PDB entry 1HBR | X-ray diffraction, 2.30 A resolution | chains A and D of the 4 polymer chains in the assembly

[Chain A]
Protein: Protein (hemoglobin D)
Organism: Gallus gallus
UniProtKB: P02001 (HBAD_CHICK); numbering as in UniProt (aligned over 1-141)
Sequence (141 residues; numbered 1 to 141; the number before each row is that of its first residue):
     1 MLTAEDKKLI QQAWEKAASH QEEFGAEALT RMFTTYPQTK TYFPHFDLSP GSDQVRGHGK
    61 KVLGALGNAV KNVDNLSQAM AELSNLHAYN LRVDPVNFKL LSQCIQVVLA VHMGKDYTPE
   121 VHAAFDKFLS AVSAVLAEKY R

[Chain D]
Protein: Protein (hemoglobin D)
Organism: Gallus gallus
UniProtKB: P02112 (HBB_CHICK); residue numbers follow UniProt; this construct covers 1-146
Sequence (146 residues; numbered 1 to 146; the number before each row is that of its first residue):
     1 VHWTAEEKQL ITGLWGKVNV AECGAEALAR LLIVYPWTQR FFASFGNLSS PTAILGNPMV
    61 RAHGKKVLTS FGDAVKNLDN IKNTFSQLSE LHCDKLHVDP ENFRLLGDIL IIVLAAHFSK
   121 DFTPECQAAW QKLVRVVAHA LARKYH
Swiss-Prot annotation at these positions:
  - natural variant: Ser70 (T70S: this construct carries the variant)

[Interface between chain A and chain D]
Residue-residue contacts (16):
  Thr41(A) - Arg40(D)
  Thr41(A) - His97(D)
  Tyr42(A) - Arg40(D)
  Leu91(A) - Arg40(D)
  Arg92(A) - Pro36(D)
  Arg92(A) - Trp37(D)
  Arg92(A) - Gln39(D)  hydrogen bond
  Arg92(A) - Arg40(D)
  Asp94(A) - Trp37(D)
  Asp94(A) - Asp99(D)
  Asp94(A) - Asn102(D)  hydrogen bond
  Pro95(A) - Trp37(D)
  Val96(A) - Asp99(D)
  Val96(A) - Glu101(D)
  Tyr140(A) - Trp37(D)  hydrophobic
  Arg141(A) - Pro36(D)
Other interface residues (no listed pair), chain A (11 interface residues in all): Gln38, Val93

[In short]
Chain A and chain D form an interface of 11 and 8 residues respectively; the contacts include 2 hydrogen
bonds. Polar pairs include Arg92(A)-Gln39(D) and Asp94(A)-Asn102(D).
Here chain A is Protein (hemoglobin D) and chain D is Protein (hemoglobin D), both from Gallus gallus. Entry
1HBR (R-state form of chicken hemoglobin D) was determined by X-ray diffraction.
